4I18 - chains H and C of the 3 polymer chains in the assembly; structure by X-ray diffraction, 3.24 A resolution.

[Chain H]
Name: antibody heavy chain
Source organism: Mus musculus
Notes: fragment: Fab; antibody fragment or engineered binder
Chain sequence (236 residues; numbered 1 to 236; the number before each row is that of its first residue):
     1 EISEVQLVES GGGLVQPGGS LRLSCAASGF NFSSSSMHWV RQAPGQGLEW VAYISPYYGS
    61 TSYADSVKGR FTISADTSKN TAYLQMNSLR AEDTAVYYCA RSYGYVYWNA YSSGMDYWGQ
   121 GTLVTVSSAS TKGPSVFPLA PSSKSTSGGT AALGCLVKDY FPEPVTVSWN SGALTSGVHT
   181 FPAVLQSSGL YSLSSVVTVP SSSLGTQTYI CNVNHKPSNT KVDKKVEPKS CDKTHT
Unresolved in the structure: 1-3, 231-236
Disulfide bonds: C25-C99, C155-C211
Metal / ion sites: Ca2+: S78 (shared with 1 residue of chain A)

[Chain C]
Name: Prolactin receptor
Source organism: Homo sapiens
Notes: fragment: extracellular domain
Reference sequence: P16471 (PRLR_HUMAN); residues 1-211 here correspond to UniProt positions 25-235 (UniProt number = residue number + 24)
Chain sequence (211 residues; row label = number of the first residue in the row):
     1 QLPPGKPEIF KCRSPNKETF TCWWRPGTDG GLPTNYSLTY HREGETLMHE CPDYITGGPN
    61 SCHFGKQYTS MWRTYIMMVN ATNQMGSSFS DELYVDVTYI VQPDPPLELA VEVKQPEDRK
   121 PYLWIKWSPP TLIDLKTGWF TLLYEIRLKP EKAAEWEIHF AGQQTEFKIL SLHPGQKYLV
   181 QVRCKPDHGY WSAWSPATFI QIPSDFTMND T
Unresolved in the structure: 1-2, 115-120, 172-176, 202-211
Disulfide bonds: C12-C22, C51-C62
UniProt features mapped onto this chain:
  - motif: W191 to S195 (WSXWS motif)
  - binding site (Zn(2+)): D187, H188
  - glycosylation (N-linked (GlcNAc...) asparagine): N35, N80, N209

[Chain H / chain C interface]
Residue-residue contacts (32; chain H residue first):
  V5(H) with I55(C), hydrophobic
  G29(H) with I55(C)
  F30(H) with I55(C), hydrophobic; T56(C)
  N31(H) with D53(C); T56(C)
  S34(H) with H63(C), hydrogen bond
  Y57(H) with E18(C), hydrogen bond; K66(C), hydrogen bond
  Y58(H) with N16(C), hydrogen bond; L132(C), hydrogen bond (side chain-backbone)
  R101(H) with T56(C), hydrogen bond (side chain-backbone)
  Y103(H) with T21(C), hydrogen bond; T56(C); H63(C)
  Y105(H) with P15(C), hydrophobic; T19(C), hydrogen bond
  Y107(H) with D104(C); P105(C)
  W108(H) with S14(C); P15(C), hydrophobic; Q102(C), hydrogen bond (side chain-backbone); P103(C); D104(C); L132(C)
  Y111(H) with R13(C), hydrogen bond; W23(C), hydrophobic; Q102(C), hydrogen bond
  S113(H) with G57(C); G58(C); P59(C)
  Y117(H) with I55(C)
Also at the interface, not in a pair above, chain C (23 interface residues in all): G65, T131

[Summary]
Chain H and chain C form an interface of 15 and 23 residues respectively; the contacts include 11 hydrogen
bonds. Polar pairs include S34(H)-H63(C), Y57(H)-E18(C) and Y57(H)-K66(C). Curated annotation (UniProt) lists
Zn2+-binding residues D187(C) and H188(C) on chain C.
Chain H is antibody heavy chain (Mus musculus) and chain C is Prolactin receptor (Homo sapiens); the
structure, Crystal structure of human prolactin receptor complexed with Fab fragment, was determined by X-ray
diffraction.
